PDB entry 4OM1 | X-ray diffraction, 2.13 A resolution | chains G and L of the 3 polymer chains in the assembly

# Chain G
Protein: Envelope glycoprotein gp160
From: Human immunodeficiency virus 1
Reference sequence: Q0ED31 (B1NCW8_9HIV1); the construct has insertions or renumbered stretches relative to UniProt, so the offset changes along the chain: 44-123 = UniProt 43-122; 199-301 = UniProt 201-303; 324-355 = UniProt 325-356; 357-397 = UniProt 357-397; 1 more segments
Chain sequence (353 residues; numbered 44 to 492; 96 numbers in that range are skipped by the numbering (no residue carries them; nothing is unmodelled there); the number before each row is that of its first residue):
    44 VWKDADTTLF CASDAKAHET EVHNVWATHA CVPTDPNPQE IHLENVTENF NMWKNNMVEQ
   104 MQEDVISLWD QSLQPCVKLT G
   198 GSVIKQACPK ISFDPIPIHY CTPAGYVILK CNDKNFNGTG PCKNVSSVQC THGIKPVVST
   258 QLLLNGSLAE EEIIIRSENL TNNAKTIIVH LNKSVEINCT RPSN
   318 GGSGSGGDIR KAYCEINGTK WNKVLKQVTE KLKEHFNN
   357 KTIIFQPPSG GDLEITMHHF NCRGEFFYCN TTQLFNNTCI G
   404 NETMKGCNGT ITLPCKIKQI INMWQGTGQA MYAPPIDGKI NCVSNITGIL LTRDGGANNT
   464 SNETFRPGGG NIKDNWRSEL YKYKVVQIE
Disordered / not traced: 318-324, 404-405
Differences from the reference sequence: linker (124, 198, 318-323)
Cystine bridges: Cys-54/Cys-74, Cys-119/Cys-205, Cys-218/Cys-247, Cys-228/Cys-239, Cys-296/Cys-331, Cys-378/Cys-445, Cys-385/Cys-418, Cys-395/Cys-410
Covalently attached groups: N-acetylglucosamine (NAG) linked to Asn-234, Asn-241, Asn-262, Asn-276, Asn-289, Asn-295, Asn-334, Asn-386, Asn-392, Asn-448

# Chain L
Protein: Antigen binding fragment of light chain: Antibody VRC01
From: Homo sapiens
Notes: antibody fragment or engineered binder
Chain sequence (210 residues; each row starts with the number of its first residue; note: 6 numbers in that range are skipped by the numbering (no residue carries them; nothing is unmodelled there)):
     1 EIVLTQSPGT LSLSPGETAI ISCRTSQYGS
    33 LAWYQQRPGQ APRLVIYSGS TRAAGIPDRF SGSRWGPDYN LTISNLESGD FGVYYCQQY
    96 EFFGQGTKVQ VDIKRTVAAP SVFIFPPSDE QLKSGTASVV CLLNNFYPRE AKVQWKVDNA
   156 LQSGNSQESV TEQDSKDSTY SLSSTLTLSK ADYEKHKVYA CEVTHQGLSS PVTKSFNRGE
   216 C
Cystine bridges: Cys-23/Cys-88, Cys-136/Cys-196
Residues lining bound ligands: N-acetylglucosamine (NAG; 2-acetamido-2-deoxy-beta-D-glucopyranose): Gly-29, Ser-30, Tyr-91

# How chain G and chain L interact
Residue-residue contacts (13; chain G residue first):
  Asn-276(G) / Tyr-91(L)
  Thr-278(G) / Gln-27(L)
  Thr-278(G) / Tyr-91(L)  hydrogen bond
  Asn-279(G) / Tyr-91(L)
  Asn-280(G) / Glu-96(L)  hydrogen bond
  Lys-357(G) / Glu-1(L)  salt bridge
  Gly-458(G) / Glu-96(L)
  Gly-459(G) / Glu-96(L)  hydrogen bond (backbone-side chain)
  Gly-459(G) / Phe-97(L)
  Ala-460(G) / Phe-97(L)  hydrophobic
  Asn-461(G) / Glu-1(L)  hydrogen bond
  Asn-462(G) / Glu-1(L)
  Thr-463(G) / Glu-1(L)  hydrogen bond (backbone-side chain)

# Summary
Chain G and chain L form an interface of 11 and 5 residues respectively, with 5 hydrogen bonds and 1 salt
bridge. Among the polar pairs are Lys-357(G)/Glu-1(L), Thr-278(G)/Tyr-91(L) and Asn-280(G)/Glu-96(L). Chain L
binds N-acetylglucosamine.
Chain G is Envelope glycoprotein gp160 (Human immunodeficiency virus 1) and chain L is Antigen binding
fragment of light chain: Antibody VRC01 (Homo sapiens); the structure, Crystal structure of antibody
VRC07-I30Q, G54W, S58N in complex with clade A/E 93TH057 HIV-1 gp120 core, was determined by X-ray
diffraction, deposited together with 4OLU, 4OLV, 4OLW, 4OLX, 4OLY, 4OLZ and 4OM0.
